PDB entry 2PCD | X-ray diffraction, 2.15 A resolution | chains M and Q of the 12 polymer chains in the assembly

# Chain M (and Q)
Name: Protocatechuate 3,4-dioxygenase (beta chain)
Organism: Pseudomonas putida
Notes: EC 1.13.11.3; chain Q of this document is another copy of the same molecule, construct and numbering; everything in this record applies to it too
UniProtKB: P00437 (PCXB_PSEPU); residues 301-538 here correspond to UniProt positions 1-238 (UniProt number = residue number - 300)
Sequence (238 residues; numbered 301 to 538; the number before each row is that of its first residue):
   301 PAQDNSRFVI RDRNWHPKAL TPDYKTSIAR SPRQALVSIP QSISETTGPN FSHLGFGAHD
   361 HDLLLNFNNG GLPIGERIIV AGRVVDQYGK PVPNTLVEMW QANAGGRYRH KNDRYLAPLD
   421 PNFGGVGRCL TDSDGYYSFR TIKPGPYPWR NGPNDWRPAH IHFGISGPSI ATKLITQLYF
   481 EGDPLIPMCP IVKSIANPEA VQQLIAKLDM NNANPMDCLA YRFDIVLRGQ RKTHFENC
Not modelled in the structure: 368-370, 537-538

# Chain M / chain Q interface
Pairs across the interface (16):
  His361(M) - Phe535(Q)
  Asp362(M) - Phe535(Q)
  Ile379(M) - His534(Q)
  Ile379(M) - Phe535(Q)  hydrophobic
  Ser438(M) - Phe535(Q)
  Arg440(M) - Phe535(Q)
  Asn511(M) - Val309(Q)
  Asn511(M) - Tyr388(Q)
  Asn511(M) - Arg531(Q)  hydrogen bond (backbone-side chain)
  Asn512(M) - Arg531(Q)
  Asn512(M) - His534(Q)  hydrogen bond (backbone-side chain)
  Ala513(M) - Arg531(Q)  hydrogen bond (backbone-side chain)
  Asn514(M) - Arg531(Q)  hydrogen bond
  Asn514(M) - His534(Q)  hydrogen bond (side chain-backbone)
  Asn514(M) - Phe535(Q)
  Asp517(M) - Phe535(Q)
Also at the interface, not in a pair above, chain M (11 interface residues in all): Phe439
Also at the interface, not in a pair above, chain Q (6 interface residues in all): Glu536

# Summary
11 residues of chain M face 6 of chain Q across their interface, with 5 hydrogen bonds. Among the polar pairs
are Asn511(M)-Arg531(Q), Asn512(M)-His534(Q) and Ala513(M)-Arg531(Q).
Chain M and chain Q are both Protocatechuate 3,4-dioxygenase (beta chain) (Pseudomonas putida); the structure,
Structure of protocatechuate 3,4-dioxygenase from pseudomonas aeruginosa at 2.15 angstroms resolution, was
determined by X-ray diffraction.
